PDB entry 3VP8 | X-ray diffraction, 1.91 A resolution | chains B and C of the 4 polymer chains in the assembly

Chain B (and C):
Protein: General transcriptional corepressor TUP1
From: Saccharomyces cerevisiae
Notes: fragment: N-terminal domain; chain C of this document is another copy of the same molecule, construct and numbering; everything in this record applies to it too
UniProtKB: P16649 (TUP1_YEAST); numbering as in UniProt (aligned over 1-92)
Chain sequence (92 residues; numbered 1 to 92; the number before each row is that of its first residue):
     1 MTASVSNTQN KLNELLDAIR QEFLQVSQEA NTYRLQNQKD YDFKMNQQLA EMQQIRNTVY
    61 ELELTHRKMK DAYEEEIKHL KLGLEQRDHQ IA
Not modelled in the structure: 1, 82-92 (chain C: 1-3, 81-92)

Chain B / chain C interface:
Residue-residue contacts - 20 pairs, chain B then chain C:
  Lys44(B) - Tyr41(C)
  Gln48(B) - Gln48(C)  hydrogen bond
  Ile55(B) - Met52(C)  hydrophobic
  Val59(B) - Val59(C)  hydrophobic
  Leu62(B) - Glu63(C)
  Glu63(B) - His66(C)  salt bridge
  His66(B) - Glu63(C)  salt bridge
  His66(B) - His66(C)
  Met69(B) - Lys70(C)
  Lys70(B) - Met69(C)
  Lys70(B) - Tyr73(C)
  Tyr73(B) - Lys70(C)  hydrogen bond
  Tyr73(B) - Tyr73(C)  hydrophobic
  Tyr73(B) - Ile77(C)  hydrophobic
  Glu74(B) - Tyr73(C)  hydrogen bond
  Glu76(B) - Ile77(C)
  Ile77(B) - Tyr73(C)  hydrophobic
  Ile77(B) - Ile77(C)  hydrophobic
  Leu80(B) - Ile77(C)  hydrophobic
  Leu80(B) - Leu80(C)  hydrophobic
Also at the interface, not in a pair above, chain B (15 interface residues in all): Lys81
Also at the interface, not in a pair above, chain C (14 interface residues in all): Leu62, Glu74, Glu76

Overview:
15 residues of chain B and 14 residues of chain C are in contact; the contacts include 3 hydrogen bonds and 2
salt bridges. Polar pairs include Glu63(B)-His66(C), Gln48(B)-Gln48(C) and Tyr73(B)-Lys70(C).
Chain B and chain C are both General transcriptional corepressor TUP1 (Saccharomyces cerevisiae); the
structure, Crystal structure of the N-terminal domain of the yeast general corepressor Tup1p, was determined
by X-ray diffraction (same publication as 3VP9).
